7TRY - chains B and H of the 6 polymer chains in the assembly; structure by electron microscopy, 3.70 A resolution.

== Chain B ==
Name: Guanine nucleotide-binding protein G(I)/G(S)/G(T) subunit beta-1
Organism: Rattus norvegicus
Reference sequence: P54311 (GBB1_RAT); residues 2-340 here = UniProt positions 2-340
Sequence (400 residues; each row starts with the number of its first residue; numbers below 1 keep their minus sign (Met-33 is residue -33)):
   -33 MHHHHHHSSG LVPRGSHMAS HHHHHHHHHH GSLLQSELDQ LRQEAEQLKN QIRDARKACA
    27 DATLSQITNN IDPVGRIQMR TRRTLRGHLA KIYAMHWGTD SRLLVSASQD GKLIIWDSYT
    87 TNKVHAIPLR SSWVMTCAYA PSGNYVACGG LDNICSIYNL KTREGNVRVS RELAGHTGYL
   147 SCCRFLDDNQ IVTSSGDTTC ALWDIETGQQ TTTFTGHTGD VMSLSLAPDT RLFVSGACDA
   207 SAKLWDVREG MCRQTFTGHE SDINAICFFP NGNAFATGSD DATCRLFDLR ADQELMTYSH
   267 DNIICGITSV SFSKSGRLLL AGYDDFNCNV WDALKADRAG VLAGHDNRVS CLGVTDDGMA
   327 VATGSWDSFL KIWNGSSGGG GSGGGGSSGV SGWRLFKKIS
Disordered / not traced: -33 to 2, 341-366
Sequence notes: expression tag (-33 to 1, 341-366)
Swiss-Prot annotation at these positions:
  - modified residue: Ser2 (N-acetylserine), His266 (Phosphohistidine)

== Chain H ==
Name: scFV16
Organism: synthetic construct
Notes: antibody fragment or engineered binder
Sequence (247 residues; row label = number of the first residue in the row; note: 14 numbers in that range are skipped by the numbering (no residue carries them; nothing is unmodelled there); a row labelled like 120A-120O holds insertion residues (120A, then the next letters in order)):
     2 VQLVESGGGL VQPGGSRKLS CSASGFAFSS FGMHWVRQAP EKGLEWVAYI SSGSGTIYYA
    62 DTVKGRFTIS RDDPKNTLFL QMTSLRSEDT AMYYCVRSIY YYGSSPFDFW GQGTTLTVS
120A-120O AGGGGSGGGGSGGGG
   135 SADIVMTQAT SSVPVTPGES VSISCRSSKS LLHSNGNTYL YWFLQRPGQS PQLLIYRMSN
   195 LASGVPDRFS GSGSGTAFTL TISRLEAEDV GVYYCMQHLE YPLTFGAGTK LEL
Disordered / not traced: 120A-120O, 247
Cystine bridges: Cys22-Cys96, Cys159-Cys229

== How chain B and chain H interact ==
Pairs across the interface (12; chain B residue first):
  Asp66(B) with Tyr103(H)
  Arg68(B) with Tyr103(H)
  Val90(B) with Tyr102(H), hydrophobic
  His91(B) with Tyr102(H), hydrogen bond
  Lys127(B) with Gly104(H)
  Arg129(B) with Arg98(H), hydrogen bond (backbone-side chain)
  Glu130(B) with Gly26(H); Phe27(H); Ala28(H), hydrogen bond (backbone-backbone); Phe32(H)
  Gly131(B) with Phe32(H)
  Asn132(B) with Ala28(H)
Interface residues without a listed pair, chain B (12 interface residues in all): Leu69, Asp83, Leu126
Interface residues without a listed pair, chain H (10 interface residues in all): Val2, Ile100

== Overview ==
The interface between chain B and chain H involves 12 residues on one side and 10 on the other, with 3
hydrogen bonds. Polar contacts include His91(B)-Tyr102(H), Arg129(B)-Arg98(H) and Glu130(B)-Ala28(H).
Here chain B is Guanine nucleotide-binding protein G(I)/G(S)/G(T) subunit beta-1 (Rattus norvegicus) and chain
H is scFV16 (synthetic construct). Entry 7TRY (Cryo-EM structure of corticotropin releasing factor receptor 2
bound to Urocortin 1 and coupled with heterotrimeric ...) was determined by electron microscopy, deposited
together with 7TS0.
